PDB entry 4JVU | X-ray diffraction, 1.30 A resolution | chains A and B

[Chain A (and B)]
Molecule: Ig mu chain C region membrane-bound form
Organism: Mus musculus
Notes: chain B of this document is another copy of the same molecule, construct and numbering; everything in this record applies to it too
UniProtKB: P01873 (MUCM_MOUSE); residues 225-339 here correspond to UniProt positions 103-217 (UniProt number = residue number - 122)
Sequence (117 residues; each row starts with the number of its first residue):
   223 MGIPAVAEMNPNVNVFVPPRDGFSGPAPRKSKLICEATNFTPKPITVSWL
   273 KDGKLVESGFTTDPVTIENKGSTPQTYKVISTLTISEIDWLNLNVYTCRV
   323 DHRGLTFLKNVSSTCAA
Not modelled in the structure: 223, 291-294, 338-339 (chain B: 223-229, 246-251, 291-296, 339)
Differences from the reference sequence: expression tag (223-224)
Disulfide bonds: Cys257-Cys320
From the paper describing this entry:
  - self-association interface (contacts with another copy of this molecule); pairs are residue here / residue on that copy: Cys337-Cys337 (disulfide), Cys337

[Interface between chain A and chain B]
Inter-chain disulfides: Cys337(A)-Cys337(B)
Residue-residue contacts (29):
  Val237(A) - Pro241(B)
  Phe238(A) - Phe238(B)  hydrophobic
  Phe238(A) - Val239(B)
  Phe238(A) - Ser253(B)
  Phe238(A) - Lys254(B)
  Phe238(A) - Ile256(B)  hydrophobic
  Val239(A) - Phe238(B)
  Val239(A) - Val239(B)  hydrogen bond (backbone-backbone)
  Val239(A) - Pro240(B)
  Val239(A) - Arg242(B)
  Pro240(A) - Arg242(B)  hydrogen bond (backbone-side chain)
  Pro241(A) - Val237(B)
  Pro241(A) - Arg242(B)
  Pro241(A) - Val333(B)  hydrophobic
  Arg242(A) - Arg242(B)
  Arg242(A) - Thr336(B)  hydrogen bond (backbone-side chain)
  Ser253(A) - Phe238(B)
  Lys254(A) - Phe238(B)
  Ile256(A) - Phe238(B)  hydrophobic
  Ile256(A) - Glu258(B)
  Glu258(A) - Lys254(B)  salt bridge
  Glu258(A) - Ile256(B)
  Ile302(A) - Ile302(B)  hydrophobic
  Trp312(A) - Arg242(B)
  Val333(A) - Pro241(B)  hydrophobic
  Ser334(A) - Arg242(B)
  Ser335(A) - Arg242(B)
  Thr336(A) - Arg242(B)
  Cys337(A) - Cys337(B)  disulfide
Other interface residues (no listed pair), chain A (21 interface residues in all): Asn236, Lys300, Thr304, Lys331
Other interface residues (no listed pair), chain B (19 interface residues in all): Phe245, Thr260, Asp285, Lys300, Ala338

[In short]
21 residues of chain A face 19 of chain B across their interface, with 1 disulfide bond, 3 hydrogen bonds and
1 salt bridge. Polar pairs include Glu258(A)-Lys254(B), Pro240(A)-Arg242(B) and Arg242(A)-Thr336(B). The paper
reports a self-association interface involving Cys337(A).
Chain A and chain B are both Ig mu chain C region membrane-bound form (Mus musculus); the structure, IgM
C2-domain from mouse, was determined by X-ray diffraction, deposited together with 4JVW.
